1G0T - chains A and B; structure by X-ray diffraction, 2.60 A resolution.

[Chain A (and B)]
Molecule: Thiol:disulfide interchange protein dsbc
Organism: Escherichia coli
Notes: EC 5.3.4.1; chain B of this document is another copy of the same molecule, construct and numbering; everything in this record applies to it too
UniProt: P21892 (DSBC_ECOLI); residues 1-216 here correspond to UniProt positions 21-236 (UniProt number = residue number + 20)
Amino-acid sequence (216 residues; row label = number of the first residue in the row):
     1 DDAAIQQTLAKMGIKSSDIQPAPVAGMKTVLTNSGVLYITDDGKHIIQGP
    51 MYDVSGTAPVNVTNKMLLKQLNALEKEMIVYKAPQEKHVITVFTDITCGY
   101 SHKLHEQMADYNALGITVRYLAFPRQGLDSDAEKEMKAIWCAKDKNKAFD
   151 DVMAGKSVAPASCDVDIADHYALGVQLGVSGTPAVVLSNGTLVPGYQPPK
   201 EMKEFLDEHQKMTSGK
Not modelled in the structure: 216 (chain B: fully traced)
Construct notes: engineered mutation Ser-101 (Cys121 in P21892)
Cystine bridges: Cys-141/Cys-163
From the paper describing this entry:
  - catalytic residues: Cys-98 (citing earlier work)

[Chain A / chain B interface]
Pairs across the interface (48):
  Thr-8(A) with Val-54(B)
  Lys-11(A) with Val-54(B), hydrogen bond (side chain-backbone); Gly-56(B)
  Pro-23(A) with His-45(B)
  Val-24(A) with Thr-40(B); His-45(B)
  Met-27(A) with Val-24(B), hydrophobic; Met-27(B), hydrophobic; Ile-47(B), hydrophobic
  Thr-40(A) with Val-24(B)
  Gly-43(A) with Val-54(B)
  Lys-44(A) with Tyr-52(B); Asp-53(B); Val-54(B), hydrogen bond (backbone-backbone); Ser-55(B), hydrogen bond (backbone-backbone)
  His-45(A) with Pro-23(B); Val-24(B); Tyr-52(B); Asp-53(B), salt bridge
  Ile-46(A) with Pro-50(B); Met-51(B); Tyr-52(B), hydrogen bond (backbone-backbone); Val-54(B), hydrophobic
  Ile-47(A) with Ile-47(B), hydrophobic; Gly-49(B); Pro-50(B); Met-51(B), hydrophobic
  Gln-48(A) with Ile-47(B); Gly-49(B), hydrogen bond (backbone-backbone); Pro-50(B), hydrogen bond (backbone-backbone)
  Gly-49(A) with Gln-48(B)
  Pro-50(A) with Ile-46(B); Ile-47(B); Gln-48(B), hydrogen bond (backbone-backbone)
  Met-51(A) with Ile-46(B); Ile-47(B), hydrophobic
  Tyr-52(A) with Lys-44(B); His-45(B); Ile-46(B), hydrogen bond (backbone-backbone); Gln-48(B)
  Asp-53(A) with Lys-44(B); His-45(B)
  Val-54(A) with Thr-8(B); Met-12(B), hydrophobic; Gly-43(B); Lys-44(B), hydrogen bond (backbone-backbone); Ile-46(B), hydrophobic
  Ser-55(A) with Lys-44(B)
Other interface residues (no listed pair), chain A (22 interface residues in all): Met-12, Tyr-38, Pro-59
Other interface residues (no listed pair), chain B (21 interface residues in all): Tyr-38

[Summary]
22 residues of chain A face 21 of chain B across their interface; the contacts include 9 hydrogen bonds and 1
salt bridge. Among the polar pairs are His-45(A)/Asp-53(B), Lys-11(A)/Val-54(B) and Lys-44(A)/Val-54(B). From
the paper: the catalytic residue Cys-98(A).
Both chains are Thiol:disulfide interchange protein dsbc (Escherichia coli). Entry 1G0T (Dsbc mutant C101S)
was determined by X-ray diffraction, deposited together with 1JZD, 1JZO and 1JPE.
